4ZOQ - chains A and I; structure by X-ray diffraction, 2.35 A resolution.

[Chain A]
Protein: Intracellular serine protease
Organism: Bacillus licheniformis
UniProt: Q65DC7 (Q65DC7_BACLD); numbering as in UniProt (aligned over 1-100)
Sequence (100 residues; row label = number of the first residue in the row):
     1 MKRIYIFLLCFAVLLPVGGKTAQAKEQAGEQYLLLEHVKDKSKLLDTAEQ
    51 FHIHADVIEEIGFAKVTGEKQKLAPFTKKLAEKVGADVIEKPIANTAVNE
Disordered / not traced: 1-29, 91-100

[Chain I]
Protein: Intracellular serine protease
Organism: Bacillus licheniformis
UniProt: Q65DC7 (Q65DC7_BACLD); residues 101-443 here = UniProt positions 101-443
Sequence (343 residues; each row starts with the number of its first residue):
   101 TESVISGSPAWGLDGILELKEYLWFAAKQTDSYRTYQIERGHPDVKVALI
   151 DSGLDLDHPDLKASVNTNGGWNYIDGKPVSGDPTGHGTQTAGMINIIAPD
   201 VTITPYQVLDEKGGDSYNIMKAMVDAVNDGHEVINISTGSYTSLDREGKV
   251 LMKAYQRAANYAAKHQVLVFSSAGNKGVNLDEMRKTENKVHLPSALKHVV
   301 SVGSNMKSNNISPYSNQGREIEFTAPGGYLGETYDQDGMVRVTDLVLTTY
   351 PKGKDNTALDQMLNIPKGYSLSYGTSLAAPQVAGTAALVISEYRERHHRK
   401 PSAKQVHHILRKSALDLGKPGKDVIYGYGEVRAYQALKMMNKE
Disordered / not traced: 101-103, 441-443

[How chain A and chain I interact]
Pairs across the interface (33; chain A residue first):
  Y32(A) with D215(I), hydrogen bond; Y217(I), hydrophobic
  L34(A) with V250(I), hydrophobic; K253(I); A254(I); R257(I)
  L35(A) with R257(I), hydrogen bond (backbone-side chain)
  E36(A) with R257(I)
  D56(A) with Y217(I), hydrogen bond (backbone-side chain); K221(I), salt bridge
  V57(A) with Y217(I)
  I58(A) with Y217(I), hydrophobic; K221(I); V224(I), hydrophobic
  E60(A) with V224(I); N228(I), hydrogen bond; Y261(I)
  I61(A) with M220(I), hydrophobic; A254(I); R257(I), hydrogen bond (backbone-side chain); A258(I)
  F63(A) with Y217(I), hydrophobic; M220(I), hydrophobic; A254(I), hydrophobic
  A64(A) with Y217(I)
  K65(A) with Y217(I)
  D87(A) with V250(I)
  V88(A) with R246(I), hydrogen bond (backbone-side chain)
  I89(A) with E247(I); V250(I), hydrophobic; L251(I)
  E90(A) with R246(I), salt bridge; E247(I), hydrogen bond (backbone-side chain)
Also at the interface, not in a pair above, chain A (18 interface residues in all): V38, G62

[Overview]
18 residues of chain A and 15 residues of chain I are in contact; the contacts include 7 hydrogen bonds and 2
salt bridges. Among the polar pairs are D56(A)-K221(I), E90(A)-R246(I) and Y32(A)-D215(I).
Chain A is Intracellular serine protease and chain I is Intracellular serine protease, both from Bacillus
licheniformis; the structure, Crystal Structure of a Lanthipeptide Protease, was determined by X-ray
diffraction.
